PDB entry 8T9G | electron microscopy, 6.20 A resolution (low resolution: residue-level contacts below are approximate; hydrogen-bond / salt-bridge calls are withheld) | chains T and W of the 21 polymer chains in the assembly

Chain T:
Molecule: 215-nt DNA strand
Sequence (215 nucleotides; numbered 6 to 220; the number before each row is that of its first residue):
     6 GACTGTGTGCCCGTCAGACGCTGCGCCGCCGGCGGCCGGAGAATCCCGGT
    56 GCCGAGGCCGCCCTATTGGTCGTAGACAGCCCCAGCACCGCCTAAACGCA
   106 CGTACGCGCCGTCCCCCGCGTTTTAACCGCCAAGGGGATTACCCCCCAGT
   156 CCCCAGGCACGTGCCAGATATATACATCCCGTACGCACGCACATCATTCG
   206 ATCGGAGCTCCCGAT

Chain W:
Name: Histone H3.2
Source organism: Xenopus laevis
UniProt: P84233 (H32_XENLA); residues 0-135 here correspond to UniProt positions 1-136 (UniProt number = residue number + 1)
Amino-acid sequence (136 residues; row label = number of the first residue in the row; numbering starts at 0):
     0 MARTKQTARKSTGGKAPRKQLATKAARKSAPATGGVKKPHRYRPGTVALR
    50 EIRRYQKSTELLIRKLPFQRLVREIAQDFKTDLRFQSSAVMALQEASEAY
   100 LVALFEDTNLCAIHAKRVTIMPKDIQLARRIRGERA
Unresolved in the structure: 0-36
Differences from the reference sequence: conflict Ala-102 (Gly103 in P84233)
UniProt features mapped onto this chain:
  - modified residue: Arg-2 (Asymmetric dimethylarginine), Thr-3 (Phosphothreonine), Lys-4 (Allysine), Gln-5 (5-glutamyl dopamine), Thr-6 (Phosphothreonine), Arg-8 (Citrulline), Lys-9 (N6,N6,N6-trimethyllysine), Ser-10 (ADP-ribosylserine), Thr-11 (Phosphothreonine), Lys-14 (N6-(2-hydroxyisobutyryl)lysine), Arg-17 (Asymmetric dimethylarginine), Lys-18 (N6-(2-hydroxyisobutyryl)lysine), Lys-23 (N6-(2-hydroxyisobutyryl)lysine), Arg-26 (Citrulline), Lys-27 (N6,N6,N6-trimethyllysine), Ser-28 (ADP-ribosylserine), Lys-36 (N6,N6,N6-trimethyllysine), Lys-37 (N6-methyllysine), Tyr-41 (Phosphotyrosine), Lys-56 (N6,N6,N6-trimethyllysine) and 8 more in UniProt
  - lipidation: Cys-110 (S-palmitoyl cysteine)

Interface between chain T and chain W:
Contacting residue pairs (25; chain T residue first):
  DG90(T) with Arg-83(W); Phe-84(W); Gln-85(W); Ser-86(W)
  DC91(T) with Arg-72(W); Arg-83(W); Phe-84(W)
  DA100(T) with Arg-63(W)
  DA101(T) with Arg-63(W)
  DA109(T) with Pro-43(W)
  DC110(T) with Pro-43(W); Val-117(W); Thr-118(W)
  DG111(T) with Lys-115(W); Arg-116(W); Val-117(W); Thr-118(W)
  DC112(T) with Arg-116(W); Met-120(W)
  DC183(T) with Thr-45(W)
  DC184(T) with His-39(W); Arg-40(W); Arg-42(W); Thr-45(W)
  DC185(T) with Arg-42(W)
Also at the interface, not in a pair above, chain T (12 interface residues in all): DA92
Also at the interface, not in a pair above, chain W (19 interface residues in all): Tyr-41, Gln-68, Asp-81

Summary:
12 residues of chain T face 19 of chain W across their interface.
Chain T is a 215-nt DNA strand and chain W is Histone H3.2 (Xenopus laevis); the structure, Automethylated
PRC2 dimer bound to nucleosome, was determined by electron microscopy together with 8TAS and 8TB9 from the
same study.
